PDB entry 7ABN | X-ray diffraction, 1.65 A resolution | chains D and M

Chain D (and M):
Molecule: UbiD-like decarboxylase
Source organism: Pseudomonas aeruginosa
Notes: EC 4.1.1.-; chain M of this document is another copy of the same molecule, construct and numbering; everything in this record applies to it too
UniProtKB: A0A5F1BUV8 (A0A5F1BUV8_PSEAI); residues 1-496 here = UniProt positions 1-496
Amino-acid sequence (496 residues; numbered 1 to 496; the number before each row is that of its first residue):
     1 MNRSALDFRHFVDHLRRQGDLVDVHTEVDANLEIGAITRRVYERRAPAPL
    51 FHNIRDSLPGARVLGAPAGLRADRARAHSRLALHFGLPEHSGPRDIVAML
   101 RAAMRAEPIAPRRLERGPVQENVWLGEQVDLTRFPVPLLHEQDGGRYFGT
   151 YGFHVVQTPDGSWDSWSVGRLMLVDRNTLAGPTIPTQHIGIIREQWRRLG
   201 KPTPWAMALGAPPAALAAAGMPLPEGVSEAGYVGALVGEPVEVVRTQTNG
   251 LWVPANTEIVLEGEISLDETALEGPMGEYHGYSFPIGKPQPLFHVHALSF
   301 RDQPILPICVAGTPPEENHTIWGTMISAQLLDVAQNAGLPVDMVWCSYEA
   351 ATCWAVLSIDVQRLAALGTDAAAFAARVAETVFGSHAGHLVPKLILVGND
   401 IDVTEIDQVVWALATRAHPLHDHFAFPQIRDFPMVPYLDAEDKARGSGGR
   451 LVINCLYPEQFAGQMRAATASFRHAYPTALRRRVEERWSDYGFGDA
Bound ions: K+: W166, A218, A219, M221, E229 (together with prenylated-FMN iminium form); Mn2+: H188, E229 (together with prenylated-FMN iminium form)
Small-molecule neighbours: prenylated-FMN iminium form (4LU; 1-deoxy-5-O-phosphono-1-(3,3,4,5-tetramethyl-9,11-dioxo-2,3,8,9,10,11-hexahydro-7H-quinolino[1,8-fg]pteridin-12-ium-7-y l)-D-ribitol): G149, T150, Y151, S165, W166, S167, V168, G169, R170, P182, I184, Q187, H188, I189, A219, G220, M221, P222, L223, E229, M276, E278, C309, E317, N318, I321, W322, H386, L390
Reported in the primary citation:
  - binding site for imidazole: E278, Y279, N318, W322, M434
  - catalytic residues: E278 (citing earlier work)
  - mutagenesis - N318C, N318D, N318S: unchanged catalytic activity
  - mutagenesis - N318A, N318L, N318V: decreased binding to prFMN
  - mutagenesis - N318C, N318S: increased catalytic activity
  - specificity-determining residues: N318

Chain D / chain M interface:
Residue-residue contacts (197):
  V22(D) - Y491(M)
  V22(D) - G492(M)
  V22(D) - F493(M)  hydrophobic
  D23(D) - Y491(M)
  V24(D) - Y491(M)
  T26(D) - D490(M)  hydrogen bond (side chain-backbone)
  T26(D) - Y491(M)
  L32(D) - Y476(M)
  L32(D) - L480(M)  hydrophobic
  E33(D) - R483(M)  salt bridge
  E33(D) - Y491(M)  hydrogen bond
  G35(D) - Y476(M)  hydrogen bond (backbone-side chain)
  A36(D) - F472(M)
  A36(D) - Y476(M)
  A36(D) - V484(M)  hydrophobic
  I37(D) - Y491(M)
  R39(D) - F472(M)
  R39(D) - Y476(M)
  R40(D) - F472(M)
  R40(D) - E485(M)
  R40(D) - W488(M)
  V41(D) - W488(M)
  V41(D) - F493(M)  hydrophobic
  E43(D) - S471(M)
  E43(D) - F472(M)  hydrogen bond (side chain-backbone)
  R44(D) - W488(M)
  P47(D) - F493(M)
  P49(D) - F493(M)  hydrophobic
  L139(D) - Y476(M)  hydrogen bond (backbone-side chain)
  H140(D) - A475(M)
  E141(D) - A475(M)  hydrogen bond (backbone-backbone)
  E141(D) - Y476(M)
  E141(D) - P477(M)
  Q142(D) - A468(M)
  Q142(D) - H474(M)
  G277(D) - A470(M)
  H280(D) - W411(M)  hydrogen bond (backbone-side chain)
  H280(D) - T415(M)
  G281(D) - W411(M)
  G281(D) - T469(M)
  G281(D) - A470(M)  hydrogen bond (backbone-backbone)
  Y282(D) - W411(M)
  Y282(D) - T415(M)  hydrogen bond
  Y282(D) - R416(M)  hydrogen bond
  Y282(D) - Y457(M)
  Y282(D) - A467(M)  hydrophobic
  Y282(D) - A468(M)
  S283(D) - A467(M)
  S283(D) - A468(M)  hydrogen bond (backbone-backbone)
  S283(D) - A470(M)
  F284(D) - R466(M)
  F284(D) - A467(M)  hydrophobic
  P285(D) - R466(M)
  V310(D) - Y476(M)
  A311(D) - A470(M)
  G312(D) - A470(M)
  T313(D) - W411(M)
  T313(D) - T469(M)
  T313(D) - A470(M)  hydrogen bond (backbone-backbone)
  T313(D) - S471(M)
  E349(D) - D407(M)
  E349(D) - V410(M)
  E349(D) - W411(M)
  A350(D) - V410(M)
  A350(D) - A414(M)  hydrophobic
  C353(D) - A414(M)
  W354(D) - V410(M)  hydrophobic
  W354(D) - A414(M)  hydrophobic
  K393(D) - L413(M)  hydrogen bond (side chain-backbone)
  K393(D) - A414(M)  hydrogen bond (side chain-backbone)
  K393(D) - A417(M)  hydrogen bond (side chain-backbone)
  I406(D) - D407(M)
  I406(D) - V410(M)  hydrophobic
  D407(D) - E349(M)
  D407(D) - I406(M)
  V410(D) - E349(M)
  V410(D) - A350(M)
  V410(D) - W354(M)  hydrophobic
  V410(D) - I406(M)  hydrophobic
  V410(D) - V410(M)  hydrophobic
  W411(D) - H280(M)  hydrogen bond (side chain-backbone)
  W411(D) - G281(M)
  W411(D) - Y282(M)
  W411(D) - T313(M)
  W411(D) - E349(M)
  L413(D) - K393(M)  hydrogen bond (backbone-side chain)
  A414(D) - A350(M)
  A414(D) - C353(M)
  A414(D) - W354(M)  hydrophobic
  A414(D) - K393(M)  hydrogen bond (backbone-side chain)
  A414(D) - Y437(M)
  T415(D) - H280(M)
  T415(D) - Y282(M)  hydrogen bond
  T415(D) - C353(M)
  T415(D) - P436(M)
  T415(D) - Y437(M)
  R416(D) - Y282(M)  hydrogen bond
  A417(D) - K393(M)  hydrogen bond (backbone-side chain)
  H418(D) - Y437(M)
  H418(D) - D442(M)  salt bridge
  H418(D) - G448(M)
  P419(D) - H423(M)  hydrogen bond (backbone-side chain)
  P419(D) - Y437(M)
  P419(D) - G449(M)
  P419(D) - R450(M)
  P419(D) - L451(M)  hydrophobic
  L420(D) - A425(M)  hydrophobic
  L420(D) - P427(M)  hydrophobic
  L420(D) - G448(M)
  H421(D) - D439(M)  salt bridge
  H423(D) - P419(M)  hydrogen bond (side chain-backbone)
  H423(D) - H423(M)  hydrogen bond
  A425(D) - L420(M)  hydrophobic
  P427(D) - L420(M)  hydrophobic
  P436(D) - T415(M)
  P436(D) - Y457(M)
  P436(D) - R466(M)  hydrogen bond (backbone-side chain)
  Y437(D) - A414(M)
  Y437(D) - T415(M)
  Y437(D) - R416(M)
  Y437(D) - H418(M)
  Y437(D) - P419(M)
  Y437(D) - Y457(M)  hydrophobic
  Y437(D) - R466(M)  hydrogen bond (backbone-side chain)
  L438(D) - R466(M)  hydrogen bond (backbone-side chain)
  D439(D) - H421(M)  salt bridge
  D442(D) - H418(M)  salt bridge
  G448(D) - H418(M)
  G448(D) - L420(M)
  G449(D) - P419(M)
  L451(D) - P419(M)  hydrophobic
  Y457(D) - Y282(M)
  Y457(D) - P436(M)
  Y457(D) - Y437(M)  hydrophobic
  R466(D) - F284(M)
  R466(D) - P285(M)
  R466(D) - P436(M)  hydrogen bond (side chain-backbone)
  R466(D) - Y437(M)
  R466(D) - L438(M)  hydrogen bond (side chain-backbone)
  A467(D) - Y282(M)  hydrophobic
  A467(D) - S283(M)
  A467(D) - F284(M)  hydrophobic
  A468(D) - Q142(M)
  A468(D) - Y282(M)
  A468(D) - S283(M)  hydrogen bond (backbone-backbone)
  T469(D) - G281(M)
  T469(D) - T313(M)
  A470(D) - R39(M)
  A470(D) - G277(M)
  A470(D) - G281(M)  hydrogen bond (backbone-backbone)
  A470(D) - S283(M)
  A470(D) - A311(M)
  A470(D) - G312(M)
  A470(D) - T313(M)  hydrogen bond (backbone-backbone)
  S471(D) - E43(M)
  S471(D) - T313(M)
  F472(D) - A36(M)
  F472(D) - R40(M)
  F472(D) - E43(M)  hydrogen bond (backbone-side chain)
  A475(D) - H140(M)
  A475(D) - E141(M)  hydrogen bond (backbone-backbone)
  Y476(D) - L32(M)
  Y476(D) - G35(M)
  Y476(D) - A36(M)
  Y476(D) - R39(M)
  Y476(D) - L139(M)  hydrogen bond (side chain-backbone)
  Y476(D) - H140(M)
  Y476(D) - E141(M)
  Y476(D) - V310(M)
  P477(D) - E141(M)
  L480(D) - L32(M)  hydrophobic
  L480(D) - A36(M)  hydrophobic
  R483(D) - E33(M)  salt bridge
  V484(D) - I37(M)  hydrophobic
  E485(D) - R40(M)
  R487(D) - T26(M)
  W488(D) - I37(M)
  W488(D) - R40(M)
  W488(D) - V41(M)  hydrophobic
  W488(D) - R44(M)
  D490(D) - T26(M)
  Y491(D) - V22(M)
  Y491(D) - D23(M)
  Y491(D) - V24(M)
  Y491(D) - T26(M)
  Y491(D) - E33(M)  hydrogen bond
  Y491(D) - I37(M)
  G492(D) - V22(M)
  F493(D) - V22(M)  hydrophobic
  F493(D) - I37(M)  hydrophobic
  F493(D) - V41(M)  hydrophobic
  F493(D) - P47(M)
  F493(D) - P49(M)  hydrophobic
  D495(D) - R44(M)
  A496(D) - R44(M)  hydrogen bond (backbone-side chain)
  A496(D) - A46(M)  hydrophobic
  A496(D) - P47(M)
Also at the interface, not in a pair above, chain D (89 interface residues in all): V28, A46, E278, P314, A351, R450
Also at the interface, not in a pair above, chain M (89 interface residues in all): V28, R45, P314, A351, R445, R487

Summary:
Chain D and chain M each contribute 89 residues to their interface; the contacts include 37 hydrogen bonds and
6 salt bridges. Among the polar pairs are E33(D)-R483(M), H418(D)-D442(M) and H421(D)-D439(M). From the paper:
the catalytic residue E278(D); N318A, N318L and N318V of chain D reduce binding to prFMN; 6 substitutions were
tested in all.
Both chains are UbiD-like decarboxylase (Pseudomonas aeruginosa). Entry 7ABN (Structure of the reversible
pyrrole-2-carboxylic acid decarboxylase PA0254/HudA) was determined by X-ray diffraction (same publication as
7ABO).
